6V9Q - chains I and G of the 11 polymer chains in the assembly; structure by electron microscopy, 2.90 A resolution.

Chain I:
Molecule: TniQ family protein
Source organism: Vibrio cholerae
Sequence (394 residues; each row starts with the number of its first residue):
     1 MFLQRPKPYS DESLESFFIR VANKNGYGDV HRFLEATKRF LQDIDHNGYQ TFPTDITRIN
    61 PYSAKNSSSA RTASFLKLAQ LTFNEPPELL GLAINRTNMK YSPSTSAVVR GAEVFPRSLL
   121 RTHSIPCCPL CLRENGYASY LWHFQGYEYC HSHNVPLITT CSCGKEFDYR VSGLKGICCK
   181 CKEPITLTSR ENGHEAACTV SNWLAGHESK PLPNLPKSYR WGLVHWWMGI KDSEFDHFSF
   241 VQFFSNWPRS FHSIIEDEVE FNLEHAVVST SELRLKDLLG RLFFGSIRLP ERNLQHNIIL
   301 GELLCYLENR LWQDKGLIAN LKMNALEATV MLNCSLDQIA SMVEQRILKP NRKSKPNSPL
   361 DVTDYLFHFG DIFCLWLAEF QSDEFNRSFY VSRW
Not modelled in the structure: 189-192, 266-269, 351-359, 392-394
Metal / ion sites: Zn2+ site 1: C128, C131, C150; Zn2+ site 2: C161, C178, C181

Chain G:
Molecule: Type I-F CRISPR-associated protein Csy3
Source organism: Vibrio cholerae
Sequence (352 residues; row label = number of the first residue in the row):
     1 MKLPTNLAYE RSIDPSDVCF FVVWPDDRKT PLTYNSRTLL GQMEAASLAY DVSGQPIKSA
    61 TAEALAQGNP HQVDFCHVPY GASHIECSFS VSFSSELRQP YKCNSSKVKQ TLVQLVELYE
   121 TKIGWTELAT RYLMNICNGK WLWKNTRKAY CWNIVLTPWP WNGEKVGFED IRTNYTSRQD
   181 FKNNKNWSAI VEMIKTAFSS TDGLAIFEVR ATLHLPTNAM VRPSQVFTEK ESGSKSKSKT
   241 QNSRVFQSTT IDGERSPILG AFKTGAAIAT IDDWYPEATE PLRVGRFGVH REDVTCYRHP
   301 STGKDFFSIL QQAEHYIEVL SANKTPAQET INDMHFLMAN LIKGGMFQHK GD
Not modelled in the structure: 37-72, 231-241, 351-352

Chain I / chain G interface:
Contacting residue pairs (18):
  R32(I) - S177(G)  hydrogen bond
  R32(I) - D180(G)  salt bridge
  E35(I) - T176(G)
  E35(I) - S177(G)  hydrogen bond (side chain-backbone)
  R39(I) - R172(G)
  R39(I) - T176(G)
  Q42(I) - R147(G)  hydrogen bond (backbone-side chain)
  D43(I) - R147(G)
  D43(I) - R172(G)  salt bridge
  D45(I) - R147(G)
  Q50(I) - E280(G)
  R58(I) - E277(G)  salt bridge
  K65(I) - P276(G)  hydrogen bond (side chain-backbone)
  K65(I) - E277(G)
  K65(I) - T279(G)
  K65(I) - Y297(G)
  N66(I) - Y297(G)  hydrogen bond
  S67(I) - T279(G)
Other interface residues (no listed pair), chain I (15 interface residues in all): I44, T51, S63, A64
Other interface residues (no listed pair), chain G (13 interface residues in all): Q179, Y275, A278

Summary:
15 residues of chain I face 13 of chain G across their interface; the contacts include 5 hydrogen bonds and 3
salt bridges. Polar pairs include R32(I)-D180(G), D43(I)-R172(G) and R58(I)-E277(G). The Zn2+ site 1 is built
by C128(I), C131(I) and C150(I).
Chain I is TniQ family protein and chain G is Type I-F CRISPR-associated protein Csy3, both from Vibrio
cholerae; the structure, Cryo-EM structure of Cascade-TniQ binary complex, was determined by electron
microscopy together with 6VBW from the same study.
